Entry 1U9X (X-ray diffraction, 2.10 A resolution); this record covers chain A.

== Chain A ==
Protein: Cathepsin K
From: Homo sapiens
Notes: EC 3.4.22.38
Reference sequence: P43235 (CATK_HUMAN); residues -1 to 215 here correspond to UniProt positions 113-329 (UniProt number = residue number + 114)
Sequence (217 residues; row label = number of the first residue in the row; numbers below 1 keep their minus sign (Gly-1 is residue -1)):
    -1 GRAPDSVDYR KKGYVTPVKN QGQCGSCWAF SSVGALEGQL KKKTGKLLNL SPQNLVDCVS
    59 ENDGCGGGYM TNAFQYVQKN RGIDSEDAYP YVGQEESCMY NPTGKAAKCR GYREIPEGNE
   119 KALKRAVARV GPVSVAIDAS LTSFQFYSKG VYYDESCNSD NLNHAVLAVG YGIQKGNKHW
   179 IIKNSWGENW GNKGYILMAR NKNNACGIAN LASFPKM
Not modelled in the structure: -1
Disulfides: Cys22-Cys63, Cys56-Cys96, Cys155-Cys204
Glycans and other covalent adducts: nvp-abj688 (IHJ) linked to Cys25
Ligand contacts: nvp-abj688 (IHJ; 9-cyclopentyl-6-{2-[3-(4-methyl-piperazin-1-yl)-propoxy]-phenylamino}-9H-purine-2-carbonitrile): Gln19, Gly23, Ser24, Trp26, Asp61, Cys63, Gly64, Gly65, Gly66, Tyr67, Met68, Ala134, Leu160, Asn161, His162, Ala163, Leu209
UniProt features mapped onto this chain:
  - active site: Cys25, His162, Asn182

== Summary ==
Covalently linked nvp-abj688: at Cys25. UniProt lists 3 active-site residues.
Chain A is Cathepsin K (Homo sapiens); the structure, Crystal Structure of the Cysteine Protease Human
Cathepsin K in Complex with the Covalent Inhibitor NVP-ABJ688, was determined by X-ray diffraction, deposited
together with 1U9V and 1U9W.
